PDB entry 7K5B | electron microscopy, 4.50 A resolution (low resolution: residue-level contacts below are approximate; hydrogen-bond / salt-bridge calls are withheld) | chains B and C of the 18 polymer chains in the assembly

== Chain B ==
Protein: Outer arm dynein beta heavy chain
From: Tetrahymena thermophila
UniProtKB: I7M9J2 (I7M9J2_TETTS); residue numbers follow UniProt; this construct covers 1-4296, 4303-4588
Sequence (4588 residues; row label = number of the first residue in the row; note: 5 numbers in that range are skipped by the numbering (no residue carries them; nothing is unmodelled there); a row labelled like 4296A-4296E holds insertion residues (4296A, then the next letters in order)):
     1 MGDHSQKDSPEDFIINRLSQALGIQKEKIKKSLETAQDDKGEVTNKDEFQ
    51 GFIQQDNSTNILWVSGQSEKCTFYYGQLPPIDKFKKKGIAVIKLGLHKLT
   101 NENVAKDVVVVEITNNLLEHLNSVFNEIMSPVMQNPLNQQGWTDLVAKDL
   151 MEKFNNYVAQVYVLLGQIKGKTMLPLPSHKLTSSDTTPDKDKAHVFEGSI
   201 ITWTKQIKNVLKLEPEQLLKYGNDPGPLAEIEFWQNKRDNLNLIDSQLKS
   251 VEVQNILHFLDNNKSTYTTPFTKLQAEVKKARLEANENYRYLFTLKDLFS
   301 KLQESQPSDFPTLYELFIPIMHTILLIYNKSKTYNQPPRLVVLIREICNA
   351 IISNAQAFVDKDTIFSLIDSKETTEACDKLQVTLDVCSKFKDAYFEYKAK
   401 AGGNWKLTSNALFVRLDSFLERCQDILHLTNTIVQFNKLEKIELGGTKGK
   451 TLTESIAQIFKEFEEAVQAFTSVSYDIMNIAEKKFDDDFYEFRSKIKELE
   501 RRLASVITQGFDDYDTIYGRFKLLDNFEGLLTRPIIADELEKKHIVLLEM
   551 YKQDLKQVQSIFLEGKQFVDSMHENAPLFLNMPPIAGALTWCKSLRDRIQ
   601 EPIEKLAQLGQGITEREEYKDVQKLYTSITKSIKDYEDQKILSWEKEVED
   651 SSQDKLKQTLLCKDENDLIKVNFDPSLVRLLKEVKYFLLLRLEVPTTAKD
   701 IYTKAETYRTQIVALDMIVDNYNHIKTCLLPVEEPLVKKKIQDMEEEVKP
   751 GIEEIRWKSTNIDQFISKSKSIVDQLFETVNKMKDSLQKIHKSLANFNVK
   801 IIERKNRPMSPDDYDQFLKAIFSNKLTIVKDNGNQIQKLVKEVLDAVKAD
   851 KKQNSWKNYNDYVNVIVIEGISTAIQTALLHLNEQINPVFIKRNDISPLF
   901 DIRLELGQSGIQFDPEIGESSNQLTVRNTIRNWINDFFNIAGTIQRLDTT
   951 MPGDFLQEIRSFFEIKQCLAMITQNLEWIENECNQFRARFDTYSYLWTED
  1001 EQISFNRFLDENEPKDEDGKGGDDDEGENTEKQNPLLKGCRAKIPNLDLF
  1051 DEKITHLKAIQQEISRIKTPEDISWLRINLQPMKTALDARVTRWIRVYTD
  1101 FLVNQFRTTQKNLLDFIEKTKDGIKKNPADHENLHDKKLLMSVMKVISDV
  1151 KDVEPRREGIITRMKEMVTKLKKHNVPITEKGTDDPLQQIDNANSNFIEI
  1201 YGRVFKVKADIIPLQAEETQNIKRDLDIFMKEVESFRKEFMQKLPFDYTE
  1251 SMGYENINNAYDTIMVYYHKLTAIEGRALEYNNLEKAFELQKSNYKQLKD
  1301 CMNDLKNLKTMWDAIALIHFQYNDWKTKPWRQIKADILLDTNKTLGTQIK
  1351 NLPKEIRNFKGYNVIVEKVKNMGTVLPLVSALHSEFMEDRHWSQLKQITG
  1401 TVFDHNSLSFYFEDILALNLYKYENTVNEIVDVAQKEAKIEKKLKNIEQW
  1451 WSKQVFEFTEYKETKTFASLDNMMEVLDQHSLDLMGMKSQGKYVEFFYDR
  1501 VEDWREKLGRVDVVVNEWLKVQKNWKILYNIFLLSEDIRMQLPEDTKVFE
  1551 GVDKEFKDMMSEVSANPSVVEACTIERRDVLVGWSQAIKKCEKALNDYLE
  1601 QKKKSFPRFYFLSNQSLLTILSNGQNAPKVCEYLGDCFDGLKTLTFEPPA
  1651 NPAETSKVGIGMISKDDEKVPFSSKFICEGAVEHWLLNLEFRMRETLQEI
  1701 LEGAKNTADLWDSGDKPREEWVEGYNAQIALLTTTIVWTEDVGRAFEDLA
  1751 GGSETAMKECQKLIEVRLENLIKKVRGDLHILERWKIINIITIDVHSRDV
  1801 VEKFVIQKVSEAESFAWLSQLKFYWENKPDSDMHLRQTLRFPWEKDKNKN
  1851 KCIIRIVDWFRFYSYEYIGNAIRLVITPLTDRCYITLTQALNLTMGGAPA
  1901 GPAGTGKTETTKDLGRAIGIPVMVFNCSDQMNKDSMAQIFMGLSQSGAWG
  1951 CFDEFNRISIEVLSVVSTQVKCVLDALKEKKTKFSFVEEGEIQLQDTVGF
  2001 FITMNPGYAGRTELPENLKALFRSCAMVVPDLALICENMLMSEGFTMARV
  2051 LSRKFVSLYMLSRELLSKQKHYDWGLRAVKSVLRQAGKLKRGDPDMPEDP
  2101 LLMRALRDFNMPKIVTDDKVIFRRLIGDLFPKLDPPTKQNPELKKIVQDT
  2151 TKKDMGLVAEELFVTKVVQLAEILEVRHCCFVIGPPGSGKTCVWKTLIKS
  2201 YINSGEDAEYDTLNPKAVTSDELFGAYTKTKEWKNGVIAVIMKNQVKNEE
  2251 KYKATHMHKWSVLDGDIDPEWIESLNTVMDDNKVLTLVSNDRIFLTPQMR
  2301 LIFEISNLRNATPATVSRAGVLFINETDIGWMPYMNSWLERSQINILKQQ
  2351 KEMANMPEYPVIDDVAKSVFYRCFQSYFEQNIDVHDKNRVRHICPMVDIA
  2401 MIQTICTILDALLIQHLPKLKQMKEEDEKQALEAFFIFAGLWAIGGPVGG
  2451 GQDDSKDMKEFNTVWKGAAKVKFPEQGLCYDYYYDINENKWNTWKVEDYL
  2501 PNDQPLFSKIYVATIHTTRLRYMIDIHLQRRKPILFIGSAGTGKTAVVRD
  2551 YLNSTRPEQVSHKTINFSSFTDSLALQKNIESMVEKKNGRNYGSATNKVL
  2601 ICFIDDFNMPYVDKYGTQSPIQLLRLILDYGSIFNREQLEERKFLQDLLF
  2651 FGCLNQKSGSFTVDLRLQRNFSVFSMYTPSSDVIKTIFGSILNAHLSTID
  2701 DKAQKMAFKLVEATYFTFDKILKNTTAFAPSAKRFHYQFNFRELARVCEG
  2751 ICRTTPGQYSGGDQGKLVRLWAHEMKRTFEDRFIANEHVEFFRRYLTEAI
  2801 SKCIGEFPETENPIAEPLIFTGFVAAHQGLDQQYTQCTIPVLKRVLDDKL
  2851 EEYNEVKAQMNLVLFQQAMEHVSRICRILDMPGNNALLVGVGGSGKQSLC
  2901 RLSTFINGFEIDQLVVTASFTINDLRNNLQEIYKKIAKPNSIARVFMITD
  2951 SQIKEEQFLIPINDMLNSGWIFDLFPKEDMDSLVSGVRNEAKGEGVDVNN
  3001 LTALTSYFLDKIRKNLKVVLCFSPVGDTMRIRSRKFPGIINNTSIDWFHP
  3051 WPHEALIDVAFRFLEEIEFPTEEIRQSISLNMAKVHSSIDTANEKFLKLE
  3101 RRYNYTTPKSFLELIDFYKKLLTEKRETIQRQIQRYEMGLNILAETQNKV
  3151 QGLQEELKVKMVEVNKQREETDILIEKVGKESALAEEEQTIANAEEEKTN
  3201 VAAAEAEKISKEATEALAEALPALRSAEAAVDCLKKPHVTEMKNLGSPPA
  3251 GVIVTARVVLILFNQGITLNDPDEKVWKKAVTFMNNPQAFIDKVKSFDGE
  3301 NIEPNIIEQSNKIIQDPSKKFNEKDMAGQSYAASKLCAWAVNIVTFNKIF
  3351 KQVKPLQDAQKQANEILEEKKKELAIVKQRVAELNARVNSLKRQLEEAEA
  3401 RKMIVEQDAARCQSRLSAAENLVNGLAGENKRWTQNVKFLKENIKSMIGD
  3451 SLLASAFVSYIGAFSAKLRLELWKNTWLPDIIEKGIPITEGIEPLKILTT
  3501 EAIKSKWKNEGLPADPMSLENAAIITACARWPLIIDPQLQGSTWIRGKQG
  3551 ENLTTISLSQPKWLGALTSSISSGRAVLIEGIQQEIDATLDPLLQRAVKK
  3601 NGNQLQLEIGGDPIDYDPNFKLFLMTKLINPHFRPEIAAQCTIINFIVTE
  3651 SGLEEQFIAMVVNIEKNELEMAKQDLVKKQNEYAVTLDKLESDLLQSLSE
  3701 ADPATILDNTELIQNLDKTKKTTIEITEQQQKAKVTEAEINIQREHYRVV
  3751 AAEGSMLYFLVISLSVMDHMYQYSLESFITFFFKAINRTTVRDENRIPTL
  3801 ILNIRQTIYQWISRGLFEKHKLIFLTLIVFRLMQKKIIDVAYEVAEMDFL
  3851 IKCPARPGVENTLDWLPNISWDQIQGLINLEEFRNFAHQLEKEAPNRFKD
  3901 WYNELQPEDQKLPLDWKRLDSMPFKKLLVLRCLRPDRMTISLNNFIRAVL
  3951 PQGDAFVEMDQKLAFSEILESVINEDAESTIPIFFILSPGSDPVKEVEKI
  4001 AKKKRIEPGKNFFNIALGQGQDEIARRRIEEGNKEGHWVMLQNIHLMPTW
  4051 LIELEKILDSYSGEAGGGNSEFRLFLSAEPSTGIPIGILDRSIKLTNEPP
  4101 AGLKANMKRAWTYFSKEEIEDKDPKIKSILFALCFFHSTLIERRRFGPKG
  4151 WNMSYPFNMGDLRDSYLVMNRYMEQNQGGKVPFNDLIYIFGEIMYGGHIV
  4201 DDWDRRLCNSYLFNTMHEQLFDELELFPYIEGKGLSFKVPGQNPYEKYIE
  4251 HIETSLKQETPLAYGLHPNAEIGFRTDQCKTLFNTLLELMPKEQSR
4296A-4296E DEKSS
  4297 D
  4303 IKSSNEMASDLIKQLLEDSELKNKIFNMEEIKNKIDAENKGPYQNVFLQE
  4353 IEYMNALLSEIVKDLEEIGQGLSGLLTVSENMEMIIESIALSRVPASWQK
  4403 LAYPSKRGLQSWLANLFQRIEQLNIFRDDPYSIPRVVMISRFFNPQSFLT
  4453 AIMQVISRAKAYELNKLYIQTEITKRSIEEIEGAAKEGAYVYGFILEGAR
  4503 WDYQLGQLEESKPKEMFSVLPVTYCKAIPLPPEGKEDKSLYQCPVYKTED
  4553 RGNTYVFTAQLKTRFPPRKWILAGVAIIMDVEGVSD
Disordered / not traced: 91, 112-116, 184-189, 261-263, 1011-1045, 1244-1250, 4066-4067, 4296A-4296E
Sequence notes: conflict Ala36 (Gln in I7M9J2), Ala1287 (Leu in I7M9J2), Ala3977 (Ser in I7M9J2)
Metal / ion sites: Mg2+: Thr2545 (together with ADP)
Residues lining bound ligands:
  - ADP (adenosine-5'-diphosphate), molecule 1: Phe2507, Ile2510, Tyr2511, Val2512, Ser2539, Ala2540, Gly2541, Thr2542, Gly2543, Lys2544, Thr2545, Ala2546, Val2547, Cys2653, Ile2687, Phe2741, Arg2742, Ala2745, Asn3041
  - ADP, molecule 2: Met2860, Asn2861, Leu2862, Val2863, Phe2865, Val2891, Gly2892, Gly2893, Ser2894, Gly2895, Lys2896, Gln2897, Ser2898, Trp3051, Leu3112
  - ATP (adenosine-5'-triphosphate): Leu2157, Val2158, Phe2163, Pro2185, Pro2186, Gly2187, Ser2188, Gly2189, Lys2190, Thr2191, Cys2192, Glu2304, Pro2333, Tyr2334, Ser2337, Gln2343, Ile2399, Gln2403, Arg2625, Arg2666, Arg2669

== Chain C ==
Protein: gamma heavy chain
From: Tetrahymena thermophila
Sequence (3947 residues; each row starts with the number of its first residue; note: 218 numbers in that range are skipped by the numbering (no residue carries them; nothing is unmodelled there)):
     4 PLVWTQLKQTGTTQPTARSGHTIITVGKTHIMFGGLDNDKNNYKDGKIAP
    54 NNQVFTLKLTQNNCEWRQIACQGDVPLPRCYHASCAISADKMLVFGGSYT
   104 SNLRFNDTYILKTTSYQWSKPANQISGGEPKNAESKIGAPQPRYGHSATF
   154 FEGKVYIFGGHGGINYQRLAFNDLYVLETENFEWTRLEPKGNPPDPRGGH
   204 SAAMMANKPQLMIFGGWSFTSQYSNIMIYDIEKDEWVDPEIAHEIPKWNL
   254 SGIMAPSIPSWKYFIFGGSVGSFEEGGNRTNSRFVDDSFVLDIDTLSWSS
   304 INLEADETSKAVCKPRPRESASIFYDSGESRAIVFGGWANNWLNDLWALN
   354 VSTITGPP
   364 IFSIKPALGPLTGKTKVLIEGDGFKDTQNISVKFSGGKLEKEVNGTFVNE
   414 KEISCETPTFDYPRSVEVTVCMNKGDYTITKSAFTY
   452 NTKADKTIAYGPGLLTENLIGVQTTIVIQARN
   492 GSDEFVVTIRNPAKIKKEEEVKEGDKANTKNTIKEDEEEEGEDEEENKKK
   542 KEAEK
   629 NDLTGSAVMNYISKQLKDIQEFIENTKENIEIRNKNI
   670 SELINVMINLEKVRVKNDDDVLTLDTVEEMLNFLKKK
   710 KDSDIKKCKKLQEEWKNLAKMAQAVKKDIQNPVKTESDKTKENIKKFEEI
   760 TLKEYANSLKKESFFIYKTGVSESFKRIGEVKQKVDEFEVQLNQYEDFAR
   818 IGSKKLMEQIRTDVSSVEKLWVRIEISEKTMDEYKKMKWGSINSMDMEDE
   868 IKKLRKALTDLRGIDKRSNAFIGITEELKKWATFLPLLGELKDPSMNSED
   918 GRHWKKLKDLVKKEFDVSQELMLEIIWDLKLFDYKDGIEEITDQAKQELK
   968 MEKALKKIIDFWRDIEFELVQHKNTDIHTLKMSEENFETLEDHQLQINNM
  1018 LLSKYVAYFEKEVEKWKYDLGSVYDVVQLLLEVQKTWSFLENLF
  1066 EVKRELPNESAQFVGIDKDMKEIMQKGCDIKNCLKFCTIEGMLKRLENIQ
  1116 AQLKVCEKALNEFLDSKRRAFPRFYFVSVNDLLDILSNGNSPAKINRHMS
  1166 KIFQAIDNLQLKEDSSGGRPT
  1188 LKMISCVGTEEVDFSSPRLLQGKVESYLKDVIDTMIGTLKSVANSSFKNF
  1238 QSMTRKEWLKSDPSQITLLVNNIIWSKAVEDCFLKLQSGDINAMKLFLDE
  1288 SIKQLTELIGMVQGDLSKPLRQKIMCLITIDTHSRDVVHRLINEHVRKAE
  1338 EFQWQSQLKFYWVDNDAKIKIADARFVYNYEYLGNGPRLVITPLTDRIYV
  1388 TATQALHLKMGCAPAGPAGTGKTETTKDLANALAKACYVFNCSSEMNYES
  1438 MGNIYKGLASSGCWGCFDEFNRLLPEVLSVCSVQFKAVTDAIKQNVERFI
  1488 IEGDEISLDPTCGVFITMNPGYLGRAELPEGLKALFRPITVVVPDLELIC
  1538 ENMLMAEGFIEAKILAKKFVTLYMLCRDLLSKQLHYDWGLRAIKSVLVVA
  1588 GGFKRSEPEIAEQALLMRALRDFNIPKIAFQDLYVFHGLLGDLFPGINIK
  1638 PKKDLDFEKIITDVCIENKLDPDPEFVLKVVQLSELLAIRHCVFVMGPPG
  1688 AGKSTTWKILAKAQDKTNKKTTLIDIDPKVVSTKDFYGYNLPSKEWKDGL
  1738 FSKMLRSLAEQPDTNPKWICLDGDLDANWIESMNSVMDDNKILTLANNER
  1788 IPLKPHMRALFEIRDLRFATPATVSRAGILYISDEVGYQWRSYVKSWIKQ
  1838 EFSQDQEMSKNLDTLFGKYVPDTLDHIKKHCRFLVPVSPISQVISICKSL
  1888 QTLLKGDVKNLEYLFVYALIWAIGGALAEKDSIDYRKDFSTWWKGAWKTA
  1938 VKFPSKGTIFDYYVDQSGDSSKFVEWSKRLENKEFDPQVETMGNITVNTI
  1988 ETLATTEFIKSYLMVKHPSLLIGNSGCGKTQLAKGILKEIVQAKPENYAY
  2038 QLINFNYYTDSTYLQGQIEQTLEKKAGRQYGPPGKVQLIYFIDDLNMPQL
  2088 DAYDTQTAIALLRQLADYGHFYDVSKLALKDIINTQVLAAMNPSAGSFFV
  2138 NPRYQRHFWTISIPFPDNESLSLIYITFLNGHLKRFKSTIQEYSNIIVRA
  2188 SLMLHQAVTQNFRKTAINFHYEFNLRHMSNVFQGLLLSDPNKFTEPDKLI
  2238 KLWIHECERTYGDRLVSTDNLKTYKENIFDIVKKSFSKFNFSRYFGNNPE
  2288 NLIYCNFIAGINSDRFYDQMPNNEMEKHISEALKEYNDNNAFMGLVLFED
  2338 AMKHVCRICRIVLPSSGHALLVGVGGSGKQSLSKLASFIMGYTTFSITIS
  2388 ATYSMVDLRNDLQQLYFKCGPKEEGILFLFTEGQITNERFLVYINDLLSS
  2438 GEIAELYTLDEKEAMINQVRAKVKGEGKPDTRENCWNWFIDQVKKNLHMA
  2488 ICFSPVGDMRRRARQFPALVNCTVIDWFQPWPYEALFNVAKSFLEPVDLG
  2538 DDKVREAVVKFMPFSFTLVNDLGLKLLEQERRYAYTTPKSFLELISLFTN
  2588 MLAQKRESLERNKERYETGLVKLKETAEQVAIIEVEVKEKQVEAEAKKKE
  2638 ADAFAEVVGREKDKVEKENSKATIEADKCGLIKQNVEAQKSSTQQDLDAA
  2688 QPLVEQAKSALNSISKKDFQQAKSFASPPAGVPEVFAATIYLLAGYFNEA
  2738 IEIDKNKKPKDVSWKSSLKLMKSPEEFMEKLLNFKDVVDANQV
  2783 ANVNIVKNQYLNMPSFTPEQMASKSAAAKGICSWVVNIVKYYDVIQDVEP
  2833 KRKALKEATEQLEEATVKLNEVEEVVRKLNEELNKLKAENDKAIAERNAA
  2883 ISEAERCARRLNLAQRLVTALSSENERWGKSIIQLEDQLKLMVGDVLVAS
  2933 SFVSYSGPFNKKFRNIMINQNFMKFMKEHTIPMSPDPNPIKILTDESTIA
  2983 LWNKQKLPSDSVSIENGTILTNSARYPLMIDPQLQGITWIREKEKANNLK
  3033 ILRLGSKNINRDLELSIENGYSAIIENMNERIDAILMPIIARSFIKRGKN
  3083 KIIKFAGKDLILHPNFKLFLHTKLSNPHYPPEIQAEAALINFTVTEAGLG
  3133 DQLLSLVVARERPDLAKMKIELITQQNDFKIKLKDLEDELLYKLANAKGD
  3183 ILDDIELIENLEYSKKLSVEIAEKVAAAKITEAKINETSENYRPAASRGA
  3233 LFYFLLSDLSKVHSFYKYSLESFIVVINRAIDAISENKIYGKTTM
  3380 MSPRSLKKRVDELIESLTYTAYQTTRRGLFESHKLIVAAMLCLRVLLRSE
  3430 ELNSDEVDHLIIGKVDVNPTPMPDALKSFLNDNIWAACKALETIHQFQGF
  3480 CQSLETDVLQWKKWYSEEKAETADLPKAFKELSKFHRLLLLRALRPDRLP
  3530 SALSQFVHDKMGERYIEQPPFNIFETFQETSKTVPIFFVLFPGVDPTPDV
  3580 ERVAATFDVSANNGRFINISMGQGQEDRAKKALFDCAQKGHWIMLQNVHL
  3630 MQSWLYGLNGLEGFLESVFASPKTHPNFRVFISSEPPNVLLPLMQIIPES
  3680 ILQGSLKIANEAPQYLKANLRRAYNKFDQEFLDKCDKKPTEFKSCLFALC
  3730 FFHSLMLGRKKFGTQGWSRVYNFNDGDLTICADVLYNYLSKYDQVPWDDL
  3780 RYIFGEIMYGGHITDDWDRRTNRTYLKVLIRSELLQQNFNLAPQFKSPDP
  3830 SKFDYEAYRKYIEEKLPIESPQMFGMHPNAEIGYLTQTCDQVFNTILEVQ
  3880 GGSSGGGASKKDDGVMVTLTDFKTRCPHDFNMLLIEEKVKEKTPYIVVCL
  3930 QECERMNGLLKEIKTSLEDLRLGLTGALNMTDAMESLQQSLSFNKVPDTW
  3980 EKKAYFSKKPLSSWFADLIERNIQLQEWCKELVTPTSLCISYLFNPMSYL
  4030 TAIMQFTARAQGLPLDGITIQTNVTAMKGPEDVVNPAENGAYIHGLFLEG
  4080 AAWEIGGQGQDGYLIEQKPKELHPKMPVINAVAVPLDKKKKNGQYDCPTY
  4130 VTSARGQTFVFTANLNMESDDSDPNKWILSGTCMLMSDD
Metal / ion sites: Mg2+ site 1: Ser1691 (together with ATP); Mg2+ site 2: Thr2017 (together with ADP)
Residues lining bound ligands:
  - ADP (adenosine-5'-diphosphate), molecule 1: Gly1980, Ile1982, Thr1983, Val1984, Gly2010, Ser2012, Gly2013, Cys2014, Lys2016, Thr2017, Gln2018, Leu2019, Asp2081, Asn2129, Arg2213, Asn2508
  - ADP, molecule 2: Met2330, Leu2332, Gly2360, Gly2362, Gly2363, Ser2364, Gly2365, Lys2366, Gln2367, Ser2368, Leu2369, Lys2576, Leu2579
  - ATP (adenosine-5'-triphosphate): Leu1657, Asp1658, Pro1659, Phe1663, Pro1685, Pro1686, Gly1687, Ala1688, Gly1689, Lys1690, Ser1691, Thr1692, Glu1799, Ser1829, Tyr1830, Ser1833, Ile1877, Ile1881, Arg2100, Asp2104, Arg2140, Arg2143

== Chain B / chain C interface ==
Residue-residue contacts - 58 pairs, chain B then chain C:
  Asn858(B) - Asn168(C)
  Asp861(B) - Tyr169(C)
  Asp861(B) - Gln170(C)
  Tyr862(B) - Tyr169(C)
  Val865(B) - Tyr169(C)
  Arg931(B) - Ser285(C)
  Arg931(B) - Phe287(C)
  Asn935(B) - Thr283(C)
  Asn935(B) - Asn284(C)
  Asn939(B) - Thr283(C)
  Arg946(B) - Arg171(C)
  Arg946(B) - Phe222(C)
  Thr950(B) - Phe222(C)
  Pro952(B) - Phe222(C)
  Pro952(B) - Thr223(C)
  Gly953(B) - Phe222(C)
  Asp954(B) - Phe222(C)
  Asp954(B) - Thr223(C)
  Asp954(B) - Arg282(C)
  Leu956(B) - Trp220(C)
  Leu956(B) - Arg282(C)
  Gln957(B) - Tyr147(C)
  Gln957(B) - His164(C)
  Gln957(B) - Trp220(C)
  Glu958(B) - Arg171(C)
  Arg960(B) - Thr283(C)
  Arg960(B) - Ser285(C)
  Ser961(B) - Ser104(C)
  Ser961(B) - Tyr147(C)
  Ser961(B) - Arg171(C)
  Phe962(B) - Ser104(C)
  Phe962(B) - Asn105(C)
  Phe962(B) - Arg171(C)
  Phe963(B) - Leu39(C)
  Phe963(B) - Ile51(C)
  Phe963(B) - Cys83(C)
  Phe963(B) - Ser101(C)
  Phe963(B) - Tyr102(C)
  Phe963(B) - Thr103(C)
  Phe963(B) - Ser104(C)
  Glu964(B) - Lys50(C)
  Lys966(B) - Tyr84(C)
  Lys966(B) - Trp345(C)
  Gln967(B) - Lys43(C)
  Gln967(B) - Trp345(C)
  Leu969(B) - Trp341(C)
  Leu969(B) - Asn343(C)
  Ala970(B) - Asn343(C)
  Ala970(B) - Asn344(C)
  Ala970(B) - Trp345(C)
  Thr973(B) - Asn343(C)
  Thr973(B) - Asn344(C)
  Gln974(B) - Asn344(C)
  Glu977(B) - Arg319(C)
  Glu977(B) - Asn344(C)
  Asn1566(B) - Lys2275(C)
  Pro1567(B) - Lys2275(C)
  Ala1572(B) - Lys2275(C)
Other interface residues (no listed pair), chain B (38 interface residues in all): Asn864, Ile868, Glu869, Phe938, Glu1562, Glu1571, Glu1576, Arg1577
Other interface residues (no listed pair), chain C (39 interface residues in all): Asn41, Ile167, Ser221, Trp251, Glu322, Lys2270, Lys2271, Ser2274

== In short ==
Chain B and chain C form an interface of 38 and 39 residues respectively. Chain B binds ADP and ATP. Ligands
of chain C: ATP and ADP.
Here chain B is Outer arm dynein beta heavy chain and chain C is gamma heavy chain, both from Tetrahymena
thermophila. Entry 7K5B (Structure of outer-arm dynein bound to microtubule doublet in microtubule binding
state 2 (MTBS-2)) was determined by electron microscopy, deposited together with 7K58, 7KEK, 7MWG and 7N32.
